8IQH - chains B and M of the 12 polymer chains in the assembly; structure by electron microscopy, 3.67 A resolution.

[Chain B (and M)]
Molecule: Putative primase C962R
Organism: African swine fever virus BA71V
Notes: chain M of this document is another copy of the same molecule, construct and numbering; everything in this record applies to it too
Reference sequence: A0A0C5B022 (A0A0C5B022_ASF); residue numbers follow UniProt; this construct covers 1-962
Amino-acid sequence (964 residues; each row starts with the number of its first residue; numbers below 1 keep their minus sign (Gly-1 is residue -1)):
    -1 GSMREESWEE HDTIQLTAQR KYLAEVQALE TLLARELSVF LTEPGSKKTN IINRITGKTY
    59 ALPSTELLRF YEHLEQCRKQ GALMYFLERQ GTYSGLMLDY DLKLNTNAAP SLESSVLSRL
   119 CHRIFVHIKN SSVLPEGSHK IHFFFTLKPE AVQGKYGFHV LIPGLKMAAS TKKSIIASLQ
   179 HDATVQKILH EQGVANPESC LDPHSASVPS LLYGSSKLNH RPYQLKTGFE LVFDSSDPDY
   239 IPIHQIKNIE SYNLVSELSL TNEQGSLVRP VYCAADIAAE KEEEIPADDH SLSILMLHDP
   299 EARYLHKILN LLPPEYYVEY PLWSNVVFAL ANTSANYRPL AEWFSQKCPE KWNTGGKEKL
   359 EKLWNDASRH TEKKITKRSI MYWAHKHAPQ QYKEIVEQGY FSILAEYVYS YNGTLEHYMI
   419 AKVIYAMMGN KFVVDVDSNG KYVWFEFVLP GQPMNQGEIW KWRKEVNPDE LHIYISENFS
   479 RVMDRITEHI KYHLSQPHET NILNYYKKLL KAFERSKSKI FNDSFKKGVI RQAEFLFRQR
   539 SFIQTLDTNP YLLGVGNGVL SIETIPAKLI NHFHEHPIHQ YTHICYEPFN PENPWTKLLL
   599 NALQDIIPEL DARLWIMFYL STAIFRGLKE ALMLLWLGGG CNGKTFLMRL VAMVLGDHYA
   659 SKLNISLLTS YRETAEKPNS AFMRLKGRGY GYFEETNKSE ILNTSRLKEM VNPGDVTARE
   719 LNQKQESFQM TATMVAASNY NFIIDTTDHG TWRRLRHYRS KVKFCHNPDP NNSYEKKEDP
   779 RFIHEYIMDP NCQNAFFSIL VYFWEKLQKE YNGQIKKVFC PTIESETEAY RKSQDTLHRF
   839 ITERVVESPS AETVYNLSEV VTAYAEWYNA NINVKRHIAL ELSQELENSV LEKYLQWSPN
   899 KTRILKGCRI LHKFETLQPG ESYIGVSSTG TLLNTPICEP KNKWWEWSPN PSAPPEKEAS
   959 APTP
Disordered / not traced: -1 to 9, 275-285, 669-677, 711-725, 918, 923-934, 950-962 (chain M: -1 to 9, 105-106, 272-286, 370, 662, 669-678, 710-727, 764-770, 776-778, 923-934, 950-962)
Sequence notes: expression tag (-1 to 0)
Reported in the primary citation:
  - mutagenesis - K439A, K525A, R529A, K642A (20-fold), K675A, R717A, N720A, N737A, K873A/R874A: decreased catalytic activity on DNA-3
  - mutagenesis - K642A: abolished catalytic activity on ATP
  - mutagenesis - T643A, E692A, N737A, R751A, R751A/R752A, R752A: decreased catalytic activity on ATP
  - mutagenesis - K505A/K506A/K509A/R513A/K517A: decreased catalytic activity
  - mutagenesis - K642A: decreased catalytic activity on DNA-4
  - mutagenesis - K642A: abolished catalytic activity on DNA-5

[Chain B / chain M interface]
Pairs across the interface (11):
  Ser116(B) - Tyr238(M)
  Arg117(B) - Asp235(M)
  Arg117(B) - Tyr238(M)
  His120(B) - Tyr238(M)
  Asp237(B) - Asp237(M)
  Tyr238(B) - Ser116(M)  hydrogen bond
  Tyr238(B) - Arg117(M)  hydrogen bond (side chain-backbone)
  Tyr238(B) - His120(M)
  Ile241(B) - His242(M)
  His242(B) - Ile241(M)
  His242(B) - His242(M)
Also at the interface, not in a pair above, chain M (9 interface residues in all): Ser234

[Summary]
7 residues of chain B and 9 residues of chain M are in contact; the contacts include 2 hydrogen bonds. Polar
pairs include Tyr238(B)-Ser116(M) and Tyr238(B)-Arg117(M). The paper reports that K439A, K525A and R529A of
chain B, among others, reduce catalytic activity on DNA-3; T643A, E692A and N737A of chain B, among others,
reduce catalytic activity on ATP; 15 substitutions were tested in all.
Both chains are Putative primase C962R (African swine fever virus BA71V). Entry 8IQH (Structure of Full-Length
AsfvPrimPol in Apo-Form) was determined by electron microscopy, deposited together with 8IQB, 8IQC, 8IQD and
8IQI.
